6KW3 - chains O and V of the 28 polymer chains in the assembly; structure by electron microscopy, 7.13 A resolution (low resolution: residue-level contacts below are approximate; hydrogen-bond / salt-bridge calls are withheld).

# Chain O
Molecule: Histone H2A
Organism: Xenopus laevis
Reference sequence: Q6AZJ8 (Q6AZJ8_XENLA); residues 0-129 here correspond to UniProt positions 1-130 (UniProt number = residue number + 1)
Amino-acid sequence (130 residues; row label = number of the first residue in the row; numbering starts at 0):
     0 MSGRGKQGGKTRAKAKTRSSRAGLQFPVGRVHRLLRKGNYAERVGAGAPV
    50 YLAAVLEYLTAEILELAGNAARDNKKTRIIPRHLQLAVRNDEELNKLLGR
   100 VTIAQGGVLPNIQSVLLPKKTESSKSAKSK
Not modelled in the structure: 0-11, 119-129

# Chain V
Molecule: DNA 167
Sequence (167 nucleotides; each row starts with the number of its first residue; numbers below 1 keep their minus sign (DC-19 is residue -19)):
   -19 CTAGTACTTCTCGACAAGCTTCAGGATGTATATATCTGACACGTGCCTGG
    31 AGACTAGGGAGTAATCCCCTTGGCGGTTAAAACGCGGGGGACAGCGCGTA
    81 CGTGCGTTTAAGCGGTGCTAGAGCTGTCTACGACCAATTGAGCGGCCTCG
   131 GCACCGGGATTCTCATC
Not modelled in the structure: -19 to 0, 147

# How chain O and chain V interact
Pairs across the interface (13; chain O residue first):
  Lys13(O) - DA31(V)
  Lys13(O) - DG32(V)
  Ala14(O) - DA31(V)
  Lys15(O) - DA31(V)
  Lys15(O) - DG32(V)
  Thr16(O) - DA31(V)
  Arg17(O) - DA31(V)
  Gly28(O) - DA31(V)
  Arg29(O) - DG30(V)
  Arg32(O) - DG30(V)
  Arg42(O) - DG39(V)
  Arg77(O) - DC20(V)
  Arg77(O) - DA21(V)
Other interface residues (no listed pair), chain O (12 interface residues in all): Ala12, Arg20
Other interface residues (no listed pair), chain V (7 interface residues in all): DA19

# Overview
Chain O and chain V form an interface of 12 and 7 residues respectively.
Here chain O is Histone H2A (Xenopus laevis) and chain V is DNA 167. Entry 6KW3 (The ClassA RSC-Nucleosome
Complex) was determined by electron microscopy (same publication as 6K15 and 6KW4).
